5VZJ - chains A and K of the 14 polymer chains in the assembly; structure by X-ray diffraction, 3.30 A resolution.

Chain A:
Molecule: Exosome complex component RRP45
Source organism: Saccharomyces cerevisiae (strain ATCC 204508 / S288c)
UniProtKB: Q05636 (RRP45_YEAST); numbering as in UniProt (aligned over 1-305)
Sequence (305 residues; each row starts with the number of its first residue):
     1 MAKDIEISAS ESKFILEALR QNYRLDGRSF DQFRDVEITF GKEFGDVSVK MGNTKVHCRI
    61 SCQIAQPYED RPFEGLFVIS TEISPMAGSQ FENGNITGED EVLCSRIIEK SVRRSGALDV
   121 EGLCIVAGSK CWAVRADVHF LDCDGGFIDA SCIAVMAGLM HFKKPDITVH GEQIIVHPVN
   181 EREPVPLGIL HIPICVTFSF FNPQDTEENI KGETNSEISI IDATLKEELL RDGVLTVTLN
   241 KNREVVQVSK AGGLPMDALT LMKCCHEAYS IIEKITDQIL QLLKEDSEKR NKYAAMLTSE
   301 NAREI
Not modelled in the structure: 1-2, 305

Chain K:
Molecule: Exosome complex exonuclease DIS3
Source organism: Saccharomyces cerevisiae (strain ATCC 204508 / S288c)
Notes: EC 3.1.13.-, 3.1.26.-
UniProtKB: Q08162 (RRP44_YEAST); residues 1-1001 here = UniProt positions 1-1001
Sequence (1003 residues; numbered -1 to 1001; the number before each row is that of its first residue; numbers below 1 keep their minus sign (Ser-1 is residue -1)):
    -1 SLMSVPAIAP RRKRLADGLS VTQKVFVRSR NGGATKIVRE HYLRSDIPCL SRSCTKCPQI
    59 VVPDAQNELP KFILSDSPLE LSAPIGKHYV VLDTNVVLQA IDLLENPNCF FDVIVPQIVL
   119 DEVRNKSYPV YTRLRTLCRD SDDHKRFIVF HNEFSEHTFV ERLPNETIND RNNRAIRKTC
   179 QWYSEHLKPY DINVVLVTND RLNREAATKE VESNIITKSL VQYIELLPNA DDIRDSIPQM
   239 DSFDKDLERD TFSDFTFPEY YSTARVMGGL KNGVLYQGNI QISEYNFLEG SVSLPRFSKP
   299 VLIVGQKNLN RAFNGDQVIV ELLPQSEWKA PSSIVLDSEH FDVNDNPDIE AGDDDDNNES
   359 SSNTTVISDK QRRLLAKDAM IAQRSKKIQP TAKVVYIQRR SWRQYVGQLA PSSVDPQSSS
   419 TQNVFVILMD KCLPKVRIRT RRAAELLDKR IVISIDSWPT THKYPLGHFV RDLGTIESAQ
   479 AETEALLLEH DVEYRPFSKK VLECLPAEGH DWKAPTKLDD PEAVSKDPLL TKRKDLRDKL
   539 ICSIDPPGCV DINDALHAKK LPNGNWEVGV HIADVTHFVK PGTALDAEGA ARGTSVYLVD
   599 KRIDMLPMLL GTDLCSLKPY VDRFAFSVIW ELDDSANIVN VNFMKSVIRS REAFSYEQAQ
   659 LRIDDKTQND ELTMGMRALL KLSVKLKQKR LEAGALNLAS PEVKVHMDSE TSDPNEVEIK
   719 KLLATNSLVE EFMLLANISV ARKIYDAFPQ TAMLRRHAAP PSTNFEILNE MLNTRKNMSI
   779 SLESSKALAD SLDRCVDPED PYFNTLVRIM STRCMMAAQY FYSGAYSYPD FRHYGLAVDI
   839 YTHFTSPIRR YCDVVAHRQL AGAIGYEPLS LTHRDKNKMD MICRNINRKH RNAQFAGRAS
   899 IEYYVGQVMR NNESTETGYV IKVFNNGIVV LVPKFGVEGL IRLDNLTEDP NSAAFDEVEY
   959 KLTFVPTNSD KPRDVYVFDK VEVQVRSVMD PITSKRKAEL LLK
Not modelled in the structure: -1 to 7, 240-252, 350-363, 707-710, 989-995
Construct notes: expression tag (-1 to 0); engineered mutation Asn171 (Asp in Q08162), Asn551 (Asp in Q08162)

Chain A / chain K interface:
Contacting residue pairs (51; chain A residue first):
  Arg71(A) with Arg439(K)
  Phe73(A) with Thr419(K); Arg437(K); Thr438(K); Arg439(K)
  Glu74(A) with Arg439(K)
  Asp119(A) with Arg440(K), salt bridge; Phe467(K)
  Glu121(A) with Thr438(K), hydrogen bond; Arg439(K), hydrogen bond (side chain-backbone); Arg440(K); Phe467(K)
  Gly122(A) with Val468(K)
  Cys124(A) with His466(K), hydrogen bond (backbone-side chain)
  Ile125(A) with His466(K), hydrogen bond (backbone-side chain)
  Ala127(A) with Asp454(K)
  Asn180(A) with Lys498(K)
  Arg182(A) with Arg493(K)
  Leu190(A) with Arg440(K); Glu443(K)
  Arg290(A) with Lys497(K), hydrogen bond (backbone-side chain)
  Asn291(A) with Lys497(K), hydrogen bond
  Tyr293(A) with Leu500(K), hydrophobic
  Leu297(A) with Pro494(K); Phe495(K), hydrogen bond (backbone-backbone); Ser496(K); Leu500(K), hydrophobic
  Thr298(A) with Phe495(K)
  Ser299(A) with Tyr492(K); Arg493(K); Phe495(K); Arg590(K), hydrogen bond; Arg600(K); Ile601(K); Asp602(K), hydrogen bond (backbone-backbone)
  Glu300(A) with Tyr492(K); Lys599(K), salt bridge
  Asn301(A) with Lys599(K); Arg600(K), hydrogen bond (backbone-backbone); Asp602(K); Met606(K), hydrogen bond
  Ala302(A) with Asp598(K); Lys599(K); Arg600(K)
  Arg303(A) with Leu596(K), hydrogen bond (side chain-backbone); Val597(K); Asp598(K), hydrogen bond (backbone-backbone); Lys599(K); Arg600(K); Lys702(K)
  Glu304(A) with Gly546(K)
Interface residues without a listed pair, chain A (25 interface residues in all): Val126, Met296
Interface residues without a listed pair, chain K (34 interface residues in all): Leu444, Glu491, Val499, Tyr595, Pro605

Overview:
The interface between chain A and chain K involves 25 residues on one side and 34 on the other; the contacts
include 13 hydrogen bonds and 2 salt bridges. Among the polar pairs are Asp119(A)-Arg440(K),
Glu300(A)-Lys599(K) and Glu121(A)-Thr438(K).
Chain A is Exosome complex component RRP45 and chain K is Exosome complex exonuclease DIS3, both from
Saccharomyces cerevisiae (strain ATCC 204508 / S288c); the structure, Structure of a twelve component
MPP6-nuclear RNA exosome complex bound to RNA, was determined by X-ray diffraction.
